8YGK - chains A and B of the 4 polymer chains in the assembly; structure by electron microscopy, 3.78 A resolution.

# Chain A (and B)
Protein: SIR2-like domain-containing protein
Source organism: Bacillus subtilis A29
Notes: chain B of this document is another copy of the same molecule, construct and numbering; everything in this record applies to it too
Reference sequence: D4G637 (D4G637_BACNB); residue numbers follow UniProt; this construct covers 298-1005
Sequence (708 residues; numbered 298 to 1005; the number before each row is that of its first residue):
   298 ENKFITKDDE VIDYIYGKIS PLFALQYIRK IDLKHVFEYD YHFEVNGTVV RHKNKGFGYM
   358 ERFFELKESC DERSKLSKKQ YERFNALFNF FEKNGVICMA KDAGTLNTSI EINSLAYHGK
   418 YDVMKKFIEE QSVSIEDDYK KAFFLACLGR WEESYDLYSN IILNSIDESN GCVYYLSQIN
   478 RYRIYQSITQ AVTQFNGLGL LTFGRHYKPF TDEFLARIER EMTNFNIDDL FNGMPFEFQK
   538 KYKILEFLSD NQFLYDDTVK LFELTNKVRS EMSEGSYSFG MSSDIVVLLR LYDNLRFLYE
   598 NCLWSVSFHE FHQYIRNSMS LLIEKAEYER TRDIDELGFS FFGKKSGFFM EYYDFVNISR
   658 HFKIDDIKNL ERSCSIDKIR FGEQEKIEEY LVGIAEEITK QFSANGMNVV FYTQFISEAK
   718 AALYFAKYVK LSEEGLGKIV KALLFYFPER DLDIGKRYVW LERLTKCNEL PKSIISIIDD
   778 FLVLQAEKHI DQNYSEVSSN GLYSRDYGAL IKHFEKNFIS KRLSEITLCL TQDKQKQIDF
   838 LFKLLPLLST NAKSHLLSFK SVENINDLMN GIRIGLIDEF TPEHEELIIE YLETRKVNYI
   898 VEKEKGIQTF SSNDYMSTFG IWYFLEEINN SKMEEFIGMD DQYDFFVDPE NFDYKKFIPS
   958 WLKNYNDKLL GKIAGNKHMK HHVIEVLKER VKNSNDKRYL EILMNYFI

# Chain A / chain B interface
Pairs across the interface (48; chain A residue first):
  Gln-549(A) / Gln-549(B)
  Tyr-552(A) / Val-556(B)  hydrophobic
  Thr-555(A) / Phe-559(B)
  Val-556(A) / Tyr-552(B)  hydrophobic
  Leu-558(A) / Phe-559(B)  hydrophobic
  Phe-559(A) / Thr-555(B)
  Phe-559(A) / Leu-558(B)  hydrophobic
  Phe-559(A) / Phe-559(B)  hydrophobic
  Phe-559(A) / Asn-614(B)
  Asn-563(A) / Asn-614(B)  hydrogen bond
  Arg-566(A) / Arg-566(B)
  Ser-570(A) / Asn-666(B)  hydrogen bond
  Ser-570(A) / Arg-669(B)  hydrogen bond
  Glu-571(A) / Arg-669(B)  salt bridge
  Gln-610(A) / Asn-563(B)  hydrogen bond
  Asn-614(A) / Phe-559(B)
  Asn-614(A) / Asn-563(B)  hydrogen bond
  Thr-628(A) / Asn-990(B)  hydrogen bond
  Thr-628(A) / Ser-991(B)
  Asp-630(A) / Pro-956(B)
  Ile-631(A) / Ile-955(B)
  Ile-631(A) / Pro-956(B)
  Asp-632(A) / Ile-955(B)
  Glu-633(A) / Phe-907(B)
  Glu-633(A) / Ile-955(B)
  Asn-666(A) / Ser-567(B)
  Gln-905(A) / Glu-633(B)
  Phe-907(A) / Glu-633(B)
  Phe-907(A) / Leu-634(B)  hydrophobic
  Ile-955(A) / Ile-631(B)
  Pro-956(A) / Asp-630(B)
  Lys-985(A) / Met-1001(B)
  Arg-987(A) / Arg-629(B)
  Arg-987(A) / Asp-630(B)  salt bridge
  Val-988(A) / Leu-997(B)
  Lys-989(A) / Lys-994(B)  hydrogen bond (backbone-side chain)
  Lys-989(A) / Leu-997(B)
  Lys-989(A) / Glu-998(B)  salt bridge
  Asn-990(A) / Thr-628(B)
  Asn-992(A) / Asn-992(B)
  Tyr-996(A) / Asp-630(B)  hydrogen bond
  Leu-997(A) / Val-988(B)
  Leu-997(A) / Lys-989(B)
  Leu-1000(A) / Met-1001(B)  hydrophobic
  Met-1001(A) / Lys-985(B)
  Met-1001(A) / Leu-1000(B)  hydrophobic
  Met-1001(A) / Ile-1005(B)  hydrophobic
  Ile-1005(A) / Ile-1005(B)  hydrophobic
Also at the interface, not in a pair above, chain A (39 interface residues in all): Asp-553, Glu-560, Ser-567, Arg-613, Arg-627, Ser-957
Also at the interface, not in a pair above, chain B (42 interface residues in all): Asp-553, Lys-557, Glu-560, Ser-570, Glu-571, Gln-610, Glu-624, Asp-632, Asp-938

# Summary
Chain A and chain B form an interface of 39 and 42 residues respectively, with 8 hydrogen bonds and 3 salt
bridges. Polar contacts include Glu-571(A)/Arg-669(B), Arg-987(A)/Asp-630(B) and Lys-989(A)/Glu-998(B).
Both chains are SIR2-like domain-containing protein (Bacillus subtilis A29). Entry 8YGK (The dimer Structure
of SPR-DSR2(CTD) complex) was determined by electron microscopy together with 8YGC, 8YGF, 8YGN, 8YGO and 8YGP
from the same study.
